PDB entry 3NFG | X-ray diffraction, 2.51 A resolution | chains A and B of the 4 polymer chains in the assembly

# Chain A
Molecule: DNA-directed RNA polymerase I subunit RPA49
Source organism: Candida glabrata
Notes: EC 2.7.7.6; fragment: N-terminal domain
UniProtKB: Q6FNZ9 (Q6FNZ9_CANGA); numbering as in UniProt (aligned over 1-99)
Amino-acid sequence (102 residues; each row starts with the number of its first residue; numbers below 1 keep their minus sign (Gly-2 is residue -2)):
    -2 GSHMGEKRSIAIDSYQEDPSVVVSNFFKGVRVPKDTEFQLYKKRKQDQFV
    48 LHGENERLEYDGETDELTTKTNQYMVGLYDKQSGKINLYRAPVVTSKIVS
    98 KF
Not modelled in the structure: -2 to 4, 99
Construct notes: expression tag (-2 to 0); engineered mutation Mse72 (Val in Q6FNZ9)
Modified / non-standard residues: Mse72 (selenomethionine; parent Met)

# Chain B
Molecule: DNA-directed RNA polymerase I subunit RPA34
Source organism: Candida glabrata
Notes: EC 2.7.7.6
UniProtKB: Q6FQI3 (Q6FQI3_CANGA); residue numbers follow UniProt; this construct covers 25-143
Amino-acid sequence (123 residues; row label = number of the first residue in the row):
    21 MGMGYQPPSDYKQCKHLKSFPVSELKGDNKELWLMKVPANIDISQLKSLP
    71 LDTDATVSTVELGSKNFNVLQNTSTQEGSDNTNLSLLIPSEKKKETLKVA
   121 TSKDNKSVYFDRVFTISETARIP
Not modelled in the structure: 21-23
Construct notes: expression tag (21-24); engineered mutation Mse55 (Leu in Q6FQI3)
Modified / non-standard residues: Mse21 (selenomethionine); Mse55 (selenomethionine; parent Met)

# Interface between chain A and chain B
Pairs across the interface (72):
  Arg5(A) with Asp72(B), salt bridge; Asp74(B), salt bridge
  Ser6(A) with Ser68(B), hydrogen bond; Leu69(B); Pro70(B)
  Ile7(A) with Ser68(B); Leu69(B), hydrogen bond (backbone-backbone); Leu71(B)
  Ala8(A) with Lys67(B)
  Ile9(A) with Leu66(B), hydrophobic; Lys67(B), hydrogen bond (backbone-backbone); Ser68(B); Leu69(B), hydrophobic
  Tyr12(A) with Ile63(B), hydrophobic; Ser64(B)
  Gln13(A) with Lys38(B)
  Asp15(A) with Lys38(B)
  Pro16(A) with Leu37(B); Lys38(B), hydrogen bond (backbone-backbone)
  Ser17(A) with Leu37(B); Lys38(B)
  Val18(A) with Phe40(B), hydrophobic; Leu106(B), hydrophobic; Leu107(B); Ile108(B), hydrophobic
  Val19(A) with Ser105(B); Leu106(B); Leu107(B), hydrogen bond (backbone-backbone)
  Val20(A) with Ser105(B)
  Ser21(A) with Asn103(B); Leu104(B); Ser105(B), hydrogen bond (backbone-backbone)
  Asn22(A) with Asn103(B), hydrogen bond; Leu104(B)
  Phe23(A) with Asn103(B), hydrogen bond (backbone-backbone); Ser105(B)
  Phe24(A) with Thr102(B); Asn103(B)
  Lys25(A) with Glu97(B); Asp100(B), hydrogen bond (side chain-backbone); Thr102(B); Asn103(B)
  Gly26(A) with Thr102(B), hydrogen bond (backbone-side chain)
  Val27(A) with Thr102(B)
  Arg28(A) with Tyr129(B)
  Val29(A) with Val119(B), hydrophobic
  Lys31(A) with Lys118(B); Thr121(B), hydrogen bond; Asn125(B), hydrogen bond
  Thr33(A) with Leu117(B); Lys118(B)
  Glu34(A) with Lys113(B), salt bridge; Thr116(B); Leu117(B)
  Phe35(A) with Thr116(B); Leu117(B), hydrogen bond (backbone-backbone)
  Gln36(A) with Gln33(B); Thr116(B)
  Leu37(A) with Gln33(B); Cys34(B), hydrogen bond (backbone-backbone); Leu117(B), hydrophobic
  Tyr38(A) with Tyr25(B), hydrophobic; Pro27(B), hydrophobic; Tyr31(B); Lys32(B); Gln33(B)
  Lys39(A) with Tyr31(B); Lys32(B), hydrogen bond (backbone-backbone); Cys34(B)
  Lys40(A) with Asp30(B); Tyr31(B)
  Arg41(A) with Asp30(B), hydrogen bond (backbone-backbone)
Also at the interface, not in a pair above, chain A (33 interface residues in all): Glu14
Also at the interface, not in a pair above, chain B (45 interface residues in all): Ser39, Trp53, Leu54, Asp62, Thr73, Pro109, Ser127, Phe130

# Summary
Chain A and chain B form an interface of 33 and 45 residues respectively; the contacts include 16 hydrogen
bonds and 3 salt bridges. Among the polar pairs are Arg5(A)-Asp72(B), Arg5(A)-Asp74(B) and Glu34(A)-Lys113(B).
Here chain A is DNA-directed RNA polymerase I subunit RPA49 and chain B is DNA-directed RNA polymerase I
subunit RPA34, both from Candida glabrata. Entry 3NFG (Crystal structure of Dimerization module of RNA
polymerase I subcomplex A49/A34.5) was determined by X-ray diffraction (same publication as 3NFF, 3NFH and
3NFI).
